4KI0 - chains E and G of the 5 polymer chains in the assembly; structure by X-ray diffraction, 2.38 A resolution.

== Chain E ==
Name: Maltose-binding periplasmic protein
Organism: Escherichia coli
Reference sequence: P0AEX9 (MALE_ECOLI); residues 1-370 here correspond to UniProt positions 27-396 (UniProt number = residue number + 26)
Chain sequence (380 residues; numbered 1 to 380; the number before each row is that of its first residue):
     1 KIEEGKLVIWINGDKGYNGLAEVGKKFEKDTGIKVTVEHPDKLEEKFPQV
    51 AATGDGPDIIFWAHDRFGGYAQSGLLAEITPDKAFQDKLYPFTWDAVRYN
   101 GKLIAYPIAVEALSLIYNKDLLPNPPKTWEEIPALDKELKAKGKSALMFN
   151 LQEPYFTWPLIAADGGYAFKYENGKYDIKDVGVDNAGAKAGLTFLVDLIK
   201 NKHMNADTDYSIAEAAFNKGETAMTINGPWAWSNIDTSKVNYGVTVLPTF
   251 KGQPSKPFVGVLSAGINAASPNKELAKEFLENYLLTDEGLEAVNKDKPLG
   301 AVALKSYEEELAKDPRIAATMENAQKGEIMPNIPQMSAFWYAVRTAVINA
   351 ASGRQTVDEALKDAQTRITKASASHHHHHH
Unresolved in the structure: 371-380
Sequence notes: expression tag (371-380)

== Chain G ==
Name: Binding-protein-dependent transport systems inner membrane component
Organism: Escherichia coli
Reference sequence: C9QV46 (C9QV46_ECOD1); numbering as in UniProt (aligned over 1-296)
Chain sequence (296 residues; each row starts with the number of its first residue):
     1 MAMVQPKSQKARLFITHLLLLLFIAAIMFPLLMVVAISLRQGNFATGSLI
    51 PEQISWDHWKLALGFSVEQADGRITPPPFPVLLWLWNSVKVAGISAIGIV
   101 ALSTTCAYAFARMRFPGKATLLKGMLIFQMFPAVLSLVALYALFDRLGEY
   151 IPFIGLNTHGGVIFAYLGGIALHVWTIKGYFETIDSSLEEAAALDGATPW
   201 QAFRLVLLPLSVPILAVVFILSFIAAITEVPVASLLLRDVNSYTLAVGMQ
   251 QYLNPQNYLWGDFAAAAVMSALPITIVFLLAQRWLVNGLTAGGVKG
Unresolved in the structure: 1-7

== Chain E / chain G interface ==
Contacting residue pairs (28):
  Trp10(E) - Arg238(G)
  Asn12(E) - Asn254(G)  hydrogen bond
  Asn12(E) - Pro255(G)
  Gly13(E) - Gln251(G)
  Asp14(E) - Asn254(G)
  Tyr17(E) - Phe79(G)
  Glu38(E) - Arg238(G)  salt bridge
  His39(E) - Phe79(G)
  His39(E) - Gln251(G)  hydrogen bond (backbone-side chain)
  Pro40(E) - Tyr243(G)
  Pro40(E) - Gln251(G)
  Asp41(E) - Ser234(G)  hydrogen bond
  Asp41(E) - Gln250(G)
  Asp41(E) - Gln251(G)
  Lys46(E) - Ser234(G)  hydrogen bond (side chain-backbone)
  Val50(E) - Tyr141(G)
  Ser211(E) - Ala45(G)
  Ser211(E) - Thr46(G)  hydrogen bond (backbone-side chain)
  Glu214(E) - Phe44(G)
  Ala215(E) - Thr46(G)
  Asn218(E) - Phe44(G)
  Lys219(E) - Glu52(G)  salt bridge
  Trp230(E) - Gln256(G)
  Trp230(E) - Asn257(G)
  Asn234(E) - Gly42(G)
  Asn234(E) - Asn43(G)  hydrogen bond (side chain-backbone)
  Asn234(E) - Phe44(G)
  Thr237(E) - Gln41(G)  hydrogen bond (backbone-side chain)
Interface residues without a listed pair, chain E (27 interface residues in all): Val8, Gln49, Trp62, Tyr155, Phe156, Tyr210, Ile212, Ser238
Interface residues without a listed pair, chain G (23 interface residues in all): Gly47, Ser48, Val138, Leu235, Val240

== Summary ==
The interface between chain E and chain G involves 27 residues on one side and 23 on the other, with 7
hydrogen bonds and 2 salt bridges. Among the polar pairs are Glu38(E)-Arg238(G), Lys219(E)-Glu52(G) and
Asn12(E)-Asn254(G).
Chain E is Maltose-binding periplasmic protein and chain G is Binding-protein-dependent transport systems
inner membrane component, both from Escherichia coli; the structure, Crystal structure of the maltose-binding
protein/maltose transporter complex in an outward-facing conformation bound to maltohexaose, was determined by
X-ray diffraction together with 4KHZ from the same study.
